PDB entry 8D53 | X-ray diffraction, 3.24 A resolution | chains G and B of the 6 polymer chains in the assembly

# Chain G
Molecule: Envelope glycoprotein gp120
From: Human immunodeficiency virus 1
Chain sequence (446 residues; numbered 30 to 506 plus 1 insertion-coded residue; 32 numbers in that range are skipped by the numbering (no residue carries them; nothing is unmodelled there); the number before each row is that of its first residue):
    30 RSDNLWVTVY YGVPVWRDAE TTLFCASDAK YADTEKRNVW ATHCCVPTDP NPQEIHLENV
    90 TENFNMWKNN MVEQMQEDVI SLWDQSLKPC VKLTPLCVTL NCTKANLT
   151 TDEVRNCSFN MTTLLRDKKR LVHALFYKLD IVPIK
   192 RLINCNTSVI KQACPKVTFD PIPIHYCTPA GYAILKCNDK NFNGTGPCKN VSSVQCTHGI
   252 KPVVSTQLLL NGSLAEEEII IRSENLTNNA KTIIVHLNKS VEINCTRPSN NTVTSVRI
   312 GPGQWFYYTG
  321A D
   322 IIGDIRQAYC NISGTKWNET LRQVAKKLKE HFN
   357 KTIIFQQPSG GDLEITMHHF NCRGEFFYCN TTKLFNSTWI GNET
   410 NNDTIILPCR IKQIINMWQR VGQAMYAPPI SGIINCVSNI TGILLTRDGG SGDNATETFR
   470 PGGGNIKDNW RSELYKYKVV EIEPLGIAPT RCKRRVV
Cystine bridges: Cys54-Cys74, Cys119-Cys205, Cys126-Cys196, Cys131-Cys157, Cys218-Cys247, Cys228-Cys239, Cys296-Cys331, Cys378-Cys445, Cys385-Cys418
Glycans and other covalent adducts: glycan linked to Asn88, Asn262, Asn332, Asn339; N-acetylglucosamine (NAG) linked to Asn130, Asn156, Asn160, Asn197, Asn234, Asn241, Asn289, Asn295, Asn301, Asn386, Asn448

# Chain B
Molecule: Envelope glycoprotein gp41
From: Human immunodeficiency virus 1
Chain sequence (132 residues; numbered 522 to 664; 11 numbers in that range are skipped by the numbering (no residue carries them; nothing is unmodelled there); the number before each row is that of its first residue):
   522 FLGAAGSTMG AASMTLTVQA RNLLSGIVQ
   562 QQHLLQDTHW GIKQLQARVL AVEHYLKDQK FLGLWGCSGK IICCTAVPWN STWSNKSYEE
   622 IWNNMTWIEW EREISNYTSQ IYEILTESQN QQDRNEKDLL ELD
Cystine bridges: Cys598-Cys604
Glycans and other covalent adducts: N-acetylglucosamine (NAG) linked to Asn611, Asn625

# Interface between chain G and chain B
Inter-chain disulfides: Cys501(G)-Cys605(B)
Contacting residue pairs (120):
  Asn33(G) with Pro609(B); Trp610(B)
  Leu34(G) with Pro609(B); Trp610(B), hydrogen bond (backbone-backbone)
  Trp35(G) with Thr606(B); Val608(B); Pro609(B), hydrophobic
  Val36(G) with Thr606(B), hydrogen bond (backbone-side chain); Val608(B), hydrogen bond (backbone-backbone); Trp610(B), hydrophobic; Leu646(B), hydrophobic
  Thr37(G) with Cys604(B); Cys605(B)
  Val38(G) with Trp596(B), hydrophobic; Ile602(B); Ile603(B); Cys604(B), hydrogen bond (backbone-backbone); Leu646(B), hydrophobic
  Tyr39(G) with Leu537(B), hydrophobic; Ile602(B); Ile603(B), hydrophobic; Trp623(B); Trp628(B), hydrophobic
  Tyr40(G) with Leu537(B); Leu544(B); Tyr586(B); Asp589(B); Gln590(B), hydrogen bond; Ile602(B), hydrogen bond (backbone-backbone)
  Gly41(G) with Leu537(B); Gln540(B)
  Val42(G) with Leu537(B), hydrophobic; Trp628(B), hydrophobic
  Pro43(G) with Ala526(B); Ala533(B); Gln540(B); Ile629(B)
  Val44(G) with Trp628(B), hydrophobic; Ile629(B); Glu632(B)
  Trp45(G) with Ala526(B), hydrophobic; Ile629(B)
  Thr51(G) with Lys574(B), hydrogen bond (side chain-backbone); Gln577(B); Ala578(B), hydrogen bond (side chain-backbone)
  Phe53(G) with Gln575(B)
  His72(G) with Asp568(B)
  Cys73(G) with Asp568(B); Trp571(B), hydrophobic
  Val75(G) with Gln563(B); Gln575(B)
  Asp78(G) with Gln550(B)
  Ile84(G) with Leu523(B)
  Leu86(G) with Gly524(B)
  Glu87(G) with Ala525(B); Gly527(B)
  Asn88(G) with Gly527(B), hydrogen bond (side chain-backbone)
  Val89(G) with Gly527(B)
  Glu106(G) with Lys574(B), salt bridge
  Asp107(G) with Trp571(B); Lys574(B), salt bridge
  Ser110(G) with Trp571(B)
  Leu111(G) with Trp571(B)
  Gln114(G) with Thr569(B), hydrogen bond (side chain-backbone); His570(B); Trp571(B)
  Pro220(G) with Ala578(B), hydrophobic
  Ala221(G) with Leu544(B); Leu545(B); Ser546(B); Ala582(B)
  Gly222(G) with Phe522(B)
  Tyr223(G) with Phe522(B); Leu581(B); His585(B), hydrogen bond
  Glu490(G) with His585(B), salt bridge
  Ile491(G) with Phe522(B), hydrophobic; Gln540(B); Leu544(B), hydrophobic
  Pro493(G) with Leu544(B), hydrophobic; Asp589(B)
  Leu494(G) with Asp589(B); Phe592(B), hydrophobic; Leu593(B), hydrophobic; Trp596(B), hydrophobic; Glu632(B)
  Gly495(G) with Trp628(B); Glu632(B)
  Ile496(G) with Trp596(B), hydrophobic; Trp628(B); Trp631(B), hydrogen bond (backbone-side chain); Glu632(B), hydrogen bond (backbone-side chain); Ile635(B); Ile642(B), hydrophobic; Tyr643(B), hydrophobic; Leu646(B), hydrophobic
  Ala497(G) with Trp623(B), hydrophobic; Trp631(B)
  Pro498(G) with Trp610(B), hydrophobic; Ile622(B), hydrophobic; Trp623(B), hydrogen bond (backbone-side chain); Trp631(B)
  Thr499(G) with Tyr619(B); Trp623(B)
  Arg500(G) with Tyr619(B)
  Cys501(G) with Cys605(B), disulfide; Thr606(B)
  Lys502(G) with Thr606(B); Ala607(B)
  Arg503(G) with Trp596(B); Cys598(B), hydrogen bond; Cys604(B); Cys605(B), hydrogen bond (side chain-backbone); Thr606(B); Gln650(B); Gln653(B); Asp654(B), salt bridge
  Val505(G) with Gln653(B); Glu657(B)
  Val506(G) with Lys658(B)
Also at the interface, not in a pair above, chain G (53 interface residues in all): Cys54, Thr71, Ala224, Ser244, Gln246
Also at the interface, not in a pair above, chain B (63 interface residues in all): Met530, Ala541, Asn543, Leu566, Trp614, Leu661

# Summary
53 residues of chain G and 63 residues of chain B are in contact, with 1 disulfide bond, 16 hydrogen bonds and
4 salt bridges. Among the polar pairs are Glu106(G)-Lys574(B), Asp107(G)-Lys574(B) and Glu490(G)-His585(B).
Here chain G is Envelope glycoprotein gp120 and chain B is Envelope glycoprotein gp41, both from Human
immunodeficiency virus 1. Entry 8D53 (Crystal Structure of Mosaic HIV-1 Envelope (MosM3.3) in Complex with
antibodies PGT124 and 35O22 at 3.25 ...) was determined by X-ray diffraction.
